Entry 9BZ5 (electron microscopy, 3.93 A resolution); this record covers chains A and C of the 4 polymer chains in the assembly.

== Chain A ==
Molecule: Ribonucleoside-diphosphate reductase subunit alpha
Organism: Bacillus subtilis
Notes: EC 1.17.4.1
UniProt: P50620 (RIR1_BACSU); residues 1-700 here = UniProt positions 1-700
Amino-acid sequence (700 residues; row label = number of the first residue in the row):
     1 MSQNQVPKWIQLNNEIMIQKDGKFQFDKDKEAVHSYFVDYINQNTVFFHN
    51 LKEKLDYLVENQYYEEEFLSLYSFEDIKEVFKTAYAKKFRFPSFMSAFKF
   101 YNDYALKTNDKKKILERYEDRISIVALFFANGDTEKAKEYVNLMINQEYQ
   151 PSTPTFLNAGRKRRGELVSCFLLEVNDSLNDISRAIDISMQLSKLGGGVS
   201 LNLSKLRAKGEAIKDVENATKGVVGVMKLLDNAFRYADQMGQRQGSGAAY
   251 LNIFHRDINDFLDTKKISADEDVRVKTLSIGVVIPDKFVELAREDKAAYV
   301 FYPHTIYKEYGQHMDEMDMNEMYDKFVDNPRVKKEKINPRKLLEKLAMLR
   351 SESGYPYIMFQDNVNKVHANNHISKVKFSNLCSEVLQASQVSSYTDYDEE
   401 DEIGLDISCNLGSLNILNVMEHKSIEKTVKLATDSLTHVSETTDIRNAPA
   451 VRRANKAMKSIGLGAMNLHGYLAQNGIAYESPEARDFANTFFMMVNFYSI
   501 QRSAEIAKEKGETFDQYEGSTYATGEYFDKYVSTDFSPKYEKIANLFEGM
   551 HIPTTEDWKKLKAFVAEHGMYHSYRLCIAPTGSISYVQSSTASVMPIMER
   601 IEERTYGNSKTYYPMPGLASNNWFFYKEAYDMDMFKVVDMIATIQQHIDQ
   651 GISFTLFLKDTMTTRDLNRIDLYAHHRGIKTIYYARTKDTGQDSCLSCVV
Disordered / not traced: 1-5, 689-700
Ligand contacts:
  - ATP (adenosine-5'-triphosphate): Val33, His34, Phe37, Asn42, Phe89, Arg90, Phe91, Arg117
  - GDP (guanosine-5'-diphosphate): Val46, Phe47, Phe48, His49, Asn50, Leu51, Lys54, Lys78, Phe81, Lys82, Tyr85, Asp120
  - dTTP (TTP), molecule 1: Asp177, Ser178, Leu179, Ile182, Leu206, Arg207, Ala212, Ile213, Lys214, Ala219, Thr220, Lys221, His304
  - dTTP (TTP), molecule 2: Lys194, Tyr236, Ala237, Asp238, Met240
Curated features (UniProtKB/Swiss-Prot):
  - active site: Asn380 (Proton acceptor), Cys382 (Cysteine radical intermediate), Glu384 (Proton acceptor)
  - binding site (substrate): Thr153, Ser169, Cys170, Gly198, Asn380 to Glu384, Pro580 to Ile584
  - site: Cys170 (Important for hydrogen atom transfer), Asp177 (Allosteric effector binding), Arg207 (Allosteric effector binding), Cys409 (Important for hydrogen atom transfer), Tyr683 (Important for electron transfer), Tyr684 (Important for electron transfer), Cys695 (Interacts with thioredoxin/glutaredoxin), Cys698 (Interacts with thioredoxin/glutaredoxin)
  - mutagenesis: His255 (H255Y: In ts-A 73; temperature-sensitive lethal mutation)
From the paper describing this entry:
  - catalytic residues: Cys382, Tyr684 (citing earlier work)

== Chain C ==
Molecule: Ribonucleoside-diphosphate reductase subunit beta
Organism: Bacillus subtilis
Notes: EC 1.17.4.1
UniProt: P50621 (RIR2_BACSU); residues 1-329 here = UniProt positions 1-329
Amino-acid sequence (350 residues; row label = number of the first residue in the row; numbers below 1 keep their minus sign (Met-20 is residue -20)):
   -20 MGSSHHHHHHSSGLVPRGSHMMTKIYDAANWSKHEDDFTQMFYNQNVKQF
    30 WLPEEIALNGDLLTWKYLGKNEQDTYMKVLAGLTLLDTEQGNTGMPIVAE
    80 HVDGHQRKAVLNFMAMMENAVHAKSYSNIFMTLAPTETINEVFEWVKQNK
   130 YLQKKAQMIVGLYKAIQKDDEISLFKAMVASVYLESFLFYSGFYYPLYFY
   180 GQGKLMQSGEIINLILRDEAIHGVYVGLLAQEIYNKQTEEKKAELREFAI
   230 DLLNQLYENELEYTEDLYDQVGLSHDVKKFIRYNANKALMNLGFDPYFEE
   280 EDINPIVLNGLNTKTKSHDFFSMKGNGYKKATVEPLKDDDFYFEDEKEQI
Disordered / not traced: -20 to 15, 291-308, 323-329
Construct notes: initiating methionine (-20); expression tag (-19 to 0)
Ion coordination: Mn2+ site 1: Asp66, Glu97, His101, Glu198; Mn2+ site 2: Glu97, Glu164, Glu198, His201
Curated features (UniProtKB/Swiss-Prot):
  - active site: Tyr105
  - binding site (Fe cation): Asp66, Glu97, His101, Glu164, Glu198, His201

== Chain A / chain C interface ==
Residue-residue contacts - 31 pairs, chain A then chain C:
  Ala292(A) with Phe320(C)
  Arg293(A) with Phe320(C); Tyr321(C)
  Arg340(A) with Leu315(C), hydrogen bond (side chain-backbone); Lys316(C); Asp317(C), salt bridge; Phe320(C)
  Leu343(A) with Leu315(C), hydrophobic; Phe320(C), hydrophobic
  Glu344(A) with Pro314(C); Leu315(C), hydrogen bond (side chain-backbone)
  Ser351(A) with Ala310(C)
  Glu352(A) with Lys309(C)
  Thr663(A) with Thr311(C); Glu313(C), hydrogen bond
  Thr664(A) with Thr311(C), hydrogen bond (backbone-backbone); Val312(C); Glu313(C)
  Arg665(A) with Glu313(C), salt bridge; Pro314(C); Lys316(C); Asp319(C), salt bridge
  Asn668(A) with Leu315(C)
  Arg669(A) with Asp318(C); Asp319(C), salt bridge; Phe322(C)
  Leu672(A) with Asp319(C); Phe320(C), hydrophobic; Phe322(C)
  Tyr673(A) with Phe322(C)
  His676(A) with Phe322(C)
Interface residues without a listed pair, chain A (19 interface residues in all): Val289, Phe635, Thr661, Met662

== Summary ==
Chain A and chain C form an interface of 19 and 14 residues respectively, with 4 hydrogen bonds and 4 salt
bridges. Polar pairs include Arg340(A)-Asp317(C), Arg665(A)-Glu313(C) and Arg665(A)-Asp319(C). Bound to chain
A: ATP, GDP and dTTP. The paper reports catalytic residues Cys382(A) and Tyr684(A).
Chain A is Ribonucleoside-diphosphate reductase subunit alpha and chain C is Ribonucleoside-diphosphate
reductase subunit beta, both from Bacillus subtilis; the structure, Class 6 model for combined refinement of
Bacillus subtilis ribonucleotide reductase complex, was determined by electron microscopy (same publication as
9BW3, 9BWX, 9BX2, 9BX3, 9BX6, 9BX8 and 39 further entries).
